Entry 3OKJ (X-ray diffraction, 2.70 A resolution); this record covers chains A and B of the 28 polymer chains in the assembly.

== Chain A ==
Protein: Proteasome component Y7
Source organism: Saccharomyces cerevisiae
Notes: EC 3.4.25.1
UniProtKB: P23639 (PSA2_YEAST); the construct lacks a stretch of the UniProt sequence and is renumbered around it, so the offset changes along the chain: 4-102 = UniProt 1-99; 103-147 = UniProt 101-145; 148-200 = UniProt 147-199; 202-209 = UniProt 200-207; 2 more segments
Chain sequence (250 residues; numbered 4 to 236 plus 18 insertion-coded residues; 1 number in that range is skipped by the numbering (no residue carries it; nothing is unmodelled there); the number before each row is that of its first residue; a row labelled like 21A-21B holds insertion residues (21A, then the next letters in order)):
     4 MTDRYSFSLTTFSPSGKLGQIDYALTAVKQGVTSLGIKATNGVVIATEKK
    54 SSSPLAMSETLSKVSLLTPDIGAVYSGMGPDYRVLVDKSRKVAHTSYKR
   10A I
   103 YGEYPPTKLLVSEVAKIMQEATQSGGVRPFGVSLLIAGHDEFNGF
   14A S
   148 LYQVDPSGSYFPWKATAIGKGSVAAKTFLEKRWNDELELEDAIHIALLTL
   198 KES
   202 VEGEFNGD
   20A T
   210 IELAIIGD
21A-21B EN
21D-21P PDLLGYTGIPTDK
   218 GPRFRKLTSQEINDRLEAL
UniProt features mapped onto this chain:
  - cross-link: Lys110 (Glycyl lysine isopeptide (Lys-Gly) (interchain with G-Cter in ubiquitin))

== Chain B ==
Protein: Proteasome component Y13
Source organism: Saccharomyces cerevisiae
Notes: EC 3.4.25.1; fragment: sequence database residues 2-245
UniProtKB: P23638 (PSA4_YEAST); the construct lacks a stretch of the UniProt sequence and is renumbered around it, so the offset changes along the chain: 4-63 = UniProt 2-61; 64-144 = UniProt 63-143; 145-200 = UniProt 145-200; 202-204 = UniProt 201-203; 2 more segments
Chain sequence (244 residues; numbered 4 to 239 plus 9 insertion-coded residues; 1 number in that range is skipped by the numbering (no residue carries it; nothing is unmodelled there); the number before each row is that of its first residue; a row labelled like 20A-20B holds insertion residues (20A, then the next letters in order)):
     4 GSRRYDSRTTIFSPEGRLYQVEYALESISHAGTAIGIMASDGIVLAAERK
    54 VTSTLLEQDT
   63A S
    64 TEKLYKLNDKIAVAVAGLTADAEILINTARIHAQNYLKTYNEDIPVEILV
   114 RRLSDIKQGYTQHGGLRPFGVSFIYAGYDDR
   14A Y
   145 GYQLYTSNPSGNYTGWKAISVGANTSAAQTLLQMDYKDDMKVDDAIELAL
   195 KTLSKT
   202 TDS
20A-20B SA
   205 LTYDRLEFATIR
21A-21B KG
   217 AN
21C-21D DG
   219 E
   21E V
   220 YQKIFKPQEIKDILVKTGIT
UniProt features mapped onto this chain:
  - cross-link (Glycyl lysine isopeptide (Lys-Gly)): Lys101 (interchain with G-Cter in ubiquitin), Lys199 (interchain with G-Cter in ubiquitin), Lys225 (interchain with G-Cter in ubiquitin)

== How chain A and chain B interact ==
Pairs across the interface (66):
  Arg7(A) - Ser5(B)
  Tyr8(A) - Ser5(B)
  Tyr8(A) - Tyr8(B)
  Ser9(A) - Gly127(B)
  Ser9(A) - Leu129(B)
  Phe10(A) - Ser5(B)
  Phe10(A) - Tyr8(B)
  Phe10(A) - Asp9(B)
  Phe10(A) - Gly128(B)
  Ser11(A) - Gly128(B)  hydrogen bond (backbone-backbone)
  Ser11(A) - Leu129(B)
  Ser11(A) - Arg130(B)  hydrogen bond (side chain-backbone)
  Thr13(A) - Arg130(B)
  Thr14(A) - Thr12(B)
  Thr14(A) - Gln23(B)
  Phe15(A) - Gln23(B)
  Phe15(A) - Tyr26(B)
  Phe15(A) - Ala27(B)  hydrophobic
  Phe15(A) - Ser30(B)
  Phe15(A) - Arg130(B)
  Phe15(A) - Pro131(B)
  Phe15(A) - Gly133(B)
  Ser16(A) - Tyr26(B)
  Pro17(A) - Tyr26(B)  hydrophobic
  Pro17(A) - Glu29(B)
  Ser18(A) - Glu29(B)
  Ser18(A) - His33(B)
  Gly19(A) - Tyr26(B)
  Gly19(A) - Glu29(B)
  Gly19(A) - Ser30(B)  hydrogen bond (backbone-side chain)
  Leu21(A) - Arg130(B)
  Lys41(A) - Glu60(B)  salt bridge
  Ser114(A) - Glu86(B)
  Lys118(A) - Ile87(B)
  Gln121(A) - Ala83(B)
  Gln121(A) - Asp84(B)  hydrogen bond
  Gln121(A) - Ile87(B)
  Gln121(A) - Arg130(B)
  Thr124(A) - Arg130(B)  hydrogen bond (backbone-side chain)
  Gln125(A) - Tyr123(B)
  Gln125(A) - Leu129(B)
  Gln125(A) - Arg130(B)  hydrogen bond (side chain-backbone)
  Gln125(A) - Pro131(B)
  Gln125(A) - Phe132(B)
  Gly127(A) - Leu129(B)
  Tyr149(A) - Thr63(B)
  Ser154(A) - Ala83(B)
  Gly155(A) - Ala83(B)
  Tyr157(A) - Glu86(B)  hydrogen bond
  Pro159(A) - Leu59(B)
  Pro159(A) - Glu60(B)  hydrogen bond (backbone-backbone)
  Pro159(A) - Thr63(B)
  Pro159(A) - Ser63A(B)
  Trp160(A) - Ser56(B)
  Trp160(A) - Leu58(B)
  Trp160(A) - Leu59(B)
  Trp160(A) - Glu60(B)
  Lys161(A) - Thr57(B)
  Lys161(A) - Leu58(B)  hydrogen bond (backbone-backbone)
  Lys161(A) - Leu59(B)
  Lys161(A) - Glu60(B)
  Ala162(A) - Leu58(B)
  Lys173(A) - Leu58(B)
  Leu176(A) - Leu58(B)  hydrophobic
  Glu177(A) - Thr57(B)  hydrogen bond
  Glu177(A) - Leu58(B)
Also at the interface, not in a pair above, chain A (35 interface residues in all): Ser126, Ser156, Phe158, Trp180
Also at the interface, not in a pair above, chain B (32 interface residues in all): Ser10, Leu81, Thr82

== Overview ==
Chain A and chain B form an interface of 35 and 32 residues respectively; the contacts include 10 hydrogen
bonds and 1 salt bridge. Polar pairs include Lys41(A)-Glu60(B), Ser11(A)-Arg130(B) and Gly19(A)-Ser30(B).
Chain A is Proteasome component Y7 and chain B is Proteasome component Y13, both from Saccharomyces
cerevisiae; the structure, Alpha-keto-aldehyde binding mechanism reveals a novel lead structure motif for
proteasome inhibition, was determined by X-ray diffraction.
